PDB entry 7VY2 | electron microscopy, 2.75 A resolution | chains A and X of the 66 polymer chains in the assembly

Chain A:
Molecule: Antenna pigment protein alpha chain
Source organism: Rhodobacter sphaeroides f. sp. denitrificans
Reference sequence: A0A7Z6W8S0 (A0A7Z6W8S0_CERSP); residue numbers follow UniProt; this construct covers 1-54
Sequence (54 residues; numbered 1 to 54; the number before each row is that of its first residue):
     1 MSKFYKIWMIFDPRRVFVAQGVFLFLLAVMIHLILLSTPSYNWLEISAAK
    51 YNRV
Unresolved in the structure: 46-54
Modified residues: M1 (N-formylmethionine; FME)
Small-molecule neighbours:
  - bacteriochlorophyll a (BCL), molecule 1: V16, A19, Q20, F23, I31
  - bacteriochlorophyll a (BCL), molecule 2: G21, L24, F25, A28, H32, L35, W43
  - bacteriochlorophyll a (BCL), molecule 3: L24, L27, A28, I31, H32, L35, Y41
  - spheroidene (SPO), molecule 1: K3, F4, K6, I7, M9, I10
  - spheroidene (SPO), molecule 2: Q20, F23, L24, L27, M30, I31, I34
  - ubiquinone-10 (U10): F23, L26, V29, M30, L33

Chain X:
Molecule: PufX
Source organism: Rhodobacter sphaeroides f. sp. denitrificans
Reference sequence: A0A7Z6QV32 (A0A7Z6QV32_CERSP); residue numbers follow UniProt; this construct covers 2-82
Sequence (81 residues; each row starts with the number of its first residue):
     2 ADKTIFNDHLNTNPKTNLRLWVAFQMMKGAGWAGGVFFGTLLLIGFFRVV
    52 GRMLPIDENPAPAPNITGALETGIELIKHLV
Unresolved in the structure: 2-7, 70-82
Small-molecule neighbours: spheroidene (SPO): R20, V23, A24, M27
Reported in the primary citation:
  - mutagenesis - R49L, G52L, R53L: abolished binding to dimeric LH1-RC (citing earlier work)
  - self-association interface (contacts with another copy of this molecule): N8 to F25

Interface between chain A and chain X:
Residue-residue contacts (19; chain A residue first):
  R14(A) - W22(X)
  R14(A) - Q26(X)
  F17(A) - W22(X)  hydrophobic
  F17(A) - V23(X)  hydrophobic
  F17(A) - Q26(X)
  F17(A) - M27(X)
  V18(A) - Q26(X)
  V18(A) - G30(X)
  Q20(A) - M27(X)
  G21(A) - M27(X)
  G21(A) - G30(X)
  G21(A) - A31(X)
  V22(A) - G30(X)
  V22(A) - A31(X)
  V22(A) - A34(X)  hydrophobic
  F25(A) - A31(X)
  F25(A) - A34(X)  hydrophobic
  F25(A) - G35(X)
  V29(A) - F38(X)  hydrophobic
Also at the interface, not in a pair above, chain A (10 interface residues in all): P13, L26
Also at the interface, not in a pair above, chain X (10 interface residues in all): F39
From the paper, about this interface:
  - pairs named by the authors: G30(X)-G21(A)
  - interface residues, chain A: G21(A)
  - interface residues, chain X: G30(X)

In short:
The chain A/chain X interface involves 10 residues from each chain. The authors report a contact between
G30(X) and G21(A). One spheroidene molecule is bound between chain A and chain X. The paper reports that R49L,
G52L and R53L of chain X abolish binding to dimeric LH1-RC; interface residues G21(A) and G30(X).
Chain A is Antenna pigment protein alpha chain and chain X is PufX, both from Rhodobacter sphaeroides f. sp.
denitrificans; the structure, Structure of photosynthetic LH1-rc super-complex of rhodobacter sphaeroides
dimer, was determined by electron microscopy together with 7VY3 from the same study.
